PDB entry 2AQ1 | X-ray diffraction, 2.10 A resolution | chains A and B

Chain A:
Molecule: T-cell receptor beta chain V
Source organism: Mus musculus
Notes: engineered mutation(s): G17E,A52V,S54N,K66E,E80V,L81S,T87S,G96V
Reference sequence: P04213 (TVB5_MOUSE); aligned to UniProt positions 9-118 over residues 1-117 (the alignment contains insertions or deletions, so no single offset holds)
Sequence (112 residues; each row starts with the number of its first residue; note: 7 numbers in that range are skipped by the numbering (no residue carries them; nothing is unmodelled there); numbers below 1 keep their minus sign (Ile-1 is residue -1)):
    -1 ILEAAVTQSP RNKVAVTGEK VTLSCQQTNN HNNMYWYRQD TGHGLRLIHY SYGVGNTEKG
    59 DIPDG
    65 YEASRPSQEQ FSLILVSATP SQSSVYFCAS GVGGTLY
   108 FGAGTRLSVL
Unresolved in the structure: -1 to 1
Disulfides: Cys23-Cys92
From the paper describing this entry:
  - conformationally variable residues (loop rearrangement): Gln72
  - mutagenesis - Q72H (-0.5 kcal/mol): increased binding to Enterotoxin type C-3 (chain B) (citing earlier work)

Chain B:
Molecule: Enterotoxin type C-3
Source organism: Staphylococcus aureus
Reference sequence: P0A0L5 (ENTC3_STAAU); aligned to UniProt positions 28-264 over residues 1-237 (the alignment contains insertions or deletions, so no single offset holds)
Sequence (237 residues; row label = number of the first residue in the row):
     1 ESQPDPMPDD LHKSSEFTGT MGNMKYLYDD HYVSATKVKS VDKFLAHDLI YNISDKKLKN
    61 YDKVKTELLN EDLAKKYKDE VVDVYGSNYY VNCYFSSKDN VWWHGKTCMY GGITKHEGNH
   121 FDNGNLQNVL VRVYENKRNT ISFEVQTDKK SVTAQELDIK ARNFLINKKN LYEFNSSPYE
   181 TGYIKFIENN GNTFWYDMMP APGDKFDQSK YLMMYNDNKT VDSKSVKIEV HLTTKNG
Unresolved in the structure: 1, 236-237
Swiss-Prot annotation at these positions:
  - binding site (Zn(2+)): Asp9, Asp83
Disulfides: Cys93-Cys108

Interface between chain A and chain B:
Contacting residue pairs - 23 pairs, chain A then chain B:
  His47(A) with Phe174(B)
  Tyr50(A) with Val91(B)
  Gly51(A) with Val91(B)
  Val52(A) with Tyr26(B); Tyr90(B), hydrophobic
  Gly53(A) with Asn23(B); Tyr26(B); Gln208(B), hydrogen bond (backbone-side chain)
  Asn54(A) with Asn23(B); Val91(B)
  Thr55(A) with Thr20(B); Asn23(B), hydrogen bond (backbone-side chain); Phe174(B)
  Glu56(A) with Asn23(B)
  Lys57(A) with Thr18(B), hydrogen bond (side chain-backbone); Gly19(B); Thr20(B)
  Tyr65(A) with Phe174(B)
  Glu66(A) with Phe174(B)
  Ala67(A) with Phe174(B)
  Pro70(A) with Leu58(B); Asn60(B), hydrogen bond (backbone-side chain)
  Ser71(A) with Asn60(B)
Other interface residues (no listed pair), chain A (16 interface residues in all): Tyr48, Gln72
Other interface residues (no listed pair), chain B (14 interface residues in all): Asn175, Asp204, Lys205
The authors on this interface:
  - specific contacts: Tyr90(B)-Val52(A) (hydrophobic contact), Val91(B)-Asn54(A)

Overview:
16 residues of chain A and 14 residues of chain B are in contact; the contacts include 4 hydrogen bonds. Polar
pairs include Gly53(A)-Gln208(B), Thr55(A)-Asn23(B) and Lys57(A)-Thr18(B). The paper describes a hydrophobic
contact between Tyr90(B) and Val52(A); a contact between Val91(B) and Asn54(A). From the paper: Q72H of chain
A increases binding to Enterotoxin type C-3 (chain B); conformational variability at Gln72(A).
Here chain A is T-cell receptor beta chain V (Mus musculus) and chain B is Enterotoxin type C-3
(Staphylococcus aureus). Entry 2AQ1 (Crystal structure of T-cell receptor V beta domain variant complexed with
superantigen SEC3 mutant) was determined by X-ray diffraction, deposited together with 2AQ3.
